Entry 4MJH (X-ray diffraction, 2.60 A resolution); this record covers chains C and D of the 4 polymer chains in the assembly.

# Chain C
Protein: Heat shock protein beta-1
Organism: Homo sapiens
Notes: fragment: core domain
Reference sequence: P04792 (HSPB1_HUMAN); numbering as in UniProt (aligned over 84-176)
Chain sequence (93 residues; each row starts with the number of its first residue):
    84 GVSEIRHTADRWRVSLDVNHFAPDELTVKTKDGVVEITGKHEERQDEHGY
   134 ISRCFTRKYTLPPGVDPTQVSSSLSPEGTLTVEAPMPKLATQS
Unresolved in the structure: 84-85, 90-93, 170-176
Swiss-Prot annotation at these positions:
  - modified residue: Ser86 (Phosphoserine), Ser98 (Phosphoserine), Lys123 (N6-acetyllysine), Thr174 (Phosphothreonine), Ser176 (Phosphoserine)

# Chain D
Protein: Heat shock protein beta-1
Notes: fragment: C-terminal peptide
Reference sequence: P04792 (HSPB1_HUMAN); residue numbers follow UniProt; this construct covers 179-186
Chain sequence (8 residues; row label = number of the first residue in the row):
   179 ITIPVTFE
Unresolved in the structure: 186

# How chain C and chain D interact
Contacting residue pairs - 20 pairs, chain C then chain D:
  Val111(C) - Ile181(D)  hydrophobic
  Val111(C) - Pro182(D)
  Val111(C) - Val183(D)
  Val111(C) - Thr184(D)  hydrogen bond (backbone-backbone)
  Lys112(C) - Thr184(D)
  Thr113(C) - Val183(D)
  Thr113(C) - Thr184(D)  hydrogen bond (backbone-backbone)
  Thr113(C) - Phe185(D)
  Lys114(C) - Phe185(D)
  Val153(C) - Val183(D)
  Ser154(C) - Val183(D)
  Ser155(C) - Thr180(D)
  Ser155(C) - Ile181(D)  hydrogen bond (backbone-backbone)
  Ser155(C) - Val183(D)
  Ser156(C) - Ile179(D)
  Ser156(C) - Thr180(D)
  Ser156(C) - Ile181(D)
  Leu157(C) - Ile179(D)  hydrogen bond (backbone-backbone)
  Leu157(C) - Ile181(D)
  Leu163(C) - Ile181(D)  hydrophobic
Interface residues without a listed pair, chain C (12 interface residues in all): Leu109, Pro159

# In short
12 residues of chain C face 7 of chain D across their interface; the contacts include 4 hydrogen bonds.
Backbone hydrogen bonds pair Val111(C)-Thr184(D), Thr113(C)-Thr184(D) and Ser155(C)-Ile181(D).
Here chain C is Heat shock protein beta-1 (Homo sapiens) and chain D is Heat shock protein beta-1. Entry 4MJH
(Human Hsp27 core domain in complex with C-terminal peptide) was determined by X-ray diffraction (same
publication as 4M5S and 4M5T).
